PDB entry 4Q7T | X-ray diffraction, 1.94 A resolution | chain A

== Chain A ==
Name: PSmOrange
From: Discosoma sp
Reference sequence: D0VWW2 (D0VWW2_DISSP); residues -4 to 231 here correspond to UniProt positions 1-236 (UniProt number = residue number + 5)
Sequence (245 residues; row label = number of the first residue in the row; note: 3 numbers in that range are skipped by the numbering (no residue carries them; nothing is unmodelled there); numbers below 1 keep their minus sign (Met-16 is residue -16)):
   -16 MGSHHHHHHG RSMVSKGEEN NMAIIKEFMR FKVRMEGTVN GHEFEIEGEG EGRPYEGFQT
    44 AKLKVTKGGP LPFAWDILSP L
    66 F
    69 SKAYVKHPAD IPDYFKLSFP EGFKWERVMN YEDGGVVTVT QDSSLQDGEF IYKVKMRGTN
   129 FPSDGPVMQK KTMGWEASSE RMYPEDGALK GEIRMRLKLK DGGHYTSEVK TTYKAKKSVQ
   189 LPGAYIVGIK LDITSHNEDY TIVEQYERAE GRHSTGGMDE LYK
Unresolved in the structure: -16 to 5, 224-231
Construct notes: expression tag (-16 to -5); engineered mutation Thr21 (Ser26 in D0VWW2), Leu64 (Gln69 in D0VWW2), Tyr99 (Phe104 in D0VWW2), Met124 (Leu129 in D0VWW2), Arg162 (Lys167 in D0VWW2), Ser186 (Pro191 in D0VWW2); chromophore (66, 66, 66, 66)
Modified / non-standard residues: Phe66 (circularized chromophore; OFM)
Glycans and other covalent adducts: covalent link Leu64-Phe66; covalent link Phe66-Ser69
Reported in the primary citation:
  - contacts within the chain: Ile60-Tyr99 (water-mediated contact)

== Overview ==
From the paper: contacts within the chain involving Tyr99 and Ile60.
Chain A is PSmOrange (Discosoma sp); the structure, Crystal structure of photoswitchable fluorescent protein
PSmOrange, was determined by X-ray diffraction together with 4Q7R and 4Q7U from the same study.
